PDB entry 4J4Q | X-ray diffraction, 2.65 A resolution | chains A and B

Chain A:
Name: Rhodopsin
Organism: Bos taurus
UniProtKB: P02699 (OPSD_BOVIN); numbering as in UniProt (aligned over 1-348)
Chain sequence (348 residues; row label = number of the first residue in the row):
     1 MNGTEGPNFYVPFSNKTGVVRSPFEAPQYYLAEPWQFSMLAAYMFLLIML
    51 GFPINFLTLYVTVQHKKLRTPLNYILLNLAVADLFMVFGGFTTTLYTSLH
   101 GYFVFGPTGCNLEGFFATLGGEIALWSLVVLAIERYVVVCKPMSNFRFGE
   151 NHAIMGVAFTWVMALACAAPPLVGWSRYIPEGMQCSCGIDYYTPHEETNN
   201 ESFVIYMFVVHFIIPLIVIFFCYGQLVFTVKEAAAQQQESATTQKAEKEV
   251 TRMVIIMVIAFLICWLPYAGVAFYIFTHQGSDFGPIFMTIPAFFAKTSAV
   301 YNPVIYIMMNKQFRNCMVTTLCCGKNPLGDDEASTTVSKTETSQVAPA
Not modelled in the structure: 327-348
Swiss-Prot annotation at these positions:
  - region: D330 to A348 (Interaction with SAG)
  - motif: E134 to Y136 ('Ionic lock' involved in activated form stabilization)
  - binding site (Zn(2+)): E201, Q279
  - site: E113 (Plays an important role in the conformation switch to the active conformation)
  - modified residue: M1 (N-acetylmethionine), K296 (N6-(retinylidene)lysine), S334 (Phosphoserine), T335 (Phosphothreonine), T336 (Phosphothreonine), S338 (Phosphoserine), T340 (Phosphothreonine), T342 (Phosphothreonine), S343 (Phosphoserine)
  - lipidation (S-palmitoyl cysteine): C322, C323
  - glycosylation (N-linked (GlcNAc...) asparagine): N2, N15
  - mutagenesis: N2 (N2C: Stabilized by a disulfide bond and normal light absorption; when associated with C-282 and D-15), N15 (N15D: Normal light absorption; when associated with C-2 and C-282), G90 (G90D: Increased thermal stability and decreased retinal uptake. Decreases stability of the inactive conformation), T94 (T94I: Stabilizes the activated conformation and hinders hydrolysis of the covalent bond that retains all-trans-retinol), E113 (E113Q: Causes shift to the activated conformation), M257 (M257Y: Causes shift to the activated conformation), D282 (D282C: Stabilized by a disulfide bond and normal light absorption; when associated with C-2 and D-15)
Disulfide bonds: C110-C187
Covalently attached groups: N-acetylglucosamine (NAG) linked to N15; palmitic acid (PLM) linked to C323

Chain B:
Name: Guanine nucleotide-binding protein G(t) subunit alpha-1
Notes: fragment: C-terminal derived peptide
UniProtKB: P04695 (GNAT1_BOVIN); numbering as in UniProt (aligned over 340-350)
Chain sequence (11 residues; row label = number of the first residue in the row):
   340 ILENLKDVGLF
Differences from the reference sequence: engineered mutation L341 (Lys in P04695), V347 (Cys in P04695)
Swiss-Prot annotation at these positions:
  - region: I340, E342 to D346, G348 to F350 (Interaction with RHO)

Interface between chain A and chain B:
Pairs across the interface - 19 pairs, chain A then chain B:
  L72(A) - D346(B)
  R135(A) - V347(B)  hydrogen bond (side chain-backbone)
  R135(A) - L349(B)
  V138(A) - N343(B)  hydrogen bond (backbone-side chain)
  V139(A) - L344(B)  hydrophobic
  K141(A) - N343(B)
  V230(A) - L344(B)  hydrophobic
  A233(A) - I340(B)  hydrophobic
  T242(A) - L341(B)
  T242(A) - F350(B)
  T243(A) - I340(B)
  K245(A) - F350(B)
  A246(A) - L341(B)  hydrophobic
  A246(A) - L344(B)  hydrophobic
  A246(A) - F350(B)  hydrophobic
  E249(A) - L349(B)
  V250(A) - L344(B)  hydrophobic
  M253(A) - L349(B)  hydrophobic
  N310(A) - G348(B)
Interface residues without a listed pair, chain A (19 interface residues in all): L226, T229, M257, K311

Overview:
The interface between chain A and chain B involves 19 residues on one side and 9 on the other, with 2 hydrogen
bonds. Polar contacts include R135(A)-V347(B) and V138(A)-N343(B). Covalently linked palmitic acid: at
C323(A). Covalently linked N-acetylglucosamine: at N15(A).
Here chain A is Rhodopsin (Bos taurus) and chain B is Guanine nucleotide-binding protein G(t) subunit alpha-1.
Entry 4J4Q (Crystal structure of active conformation of GPCR opsin stabilized by octylglucoside) was
determined by X-ray diffraction.
